Entry 8J7A (electron microscopy, 3.06 A resolution); this record covers chains B and D of the 16 polymer chains in the assembly.

[Chain B]
Protein: Photosystem I P700 chlorophyll a apoprotein A2
Source organism: Arabidopsis thaliana
Notes: EC 1.97.1.12
UniProt: P56767 (PSAB_ARATH); residue numbers follow UniProt; this construct covers 1-734
Sequence (734 residues; each row starts with the number of its first residue):
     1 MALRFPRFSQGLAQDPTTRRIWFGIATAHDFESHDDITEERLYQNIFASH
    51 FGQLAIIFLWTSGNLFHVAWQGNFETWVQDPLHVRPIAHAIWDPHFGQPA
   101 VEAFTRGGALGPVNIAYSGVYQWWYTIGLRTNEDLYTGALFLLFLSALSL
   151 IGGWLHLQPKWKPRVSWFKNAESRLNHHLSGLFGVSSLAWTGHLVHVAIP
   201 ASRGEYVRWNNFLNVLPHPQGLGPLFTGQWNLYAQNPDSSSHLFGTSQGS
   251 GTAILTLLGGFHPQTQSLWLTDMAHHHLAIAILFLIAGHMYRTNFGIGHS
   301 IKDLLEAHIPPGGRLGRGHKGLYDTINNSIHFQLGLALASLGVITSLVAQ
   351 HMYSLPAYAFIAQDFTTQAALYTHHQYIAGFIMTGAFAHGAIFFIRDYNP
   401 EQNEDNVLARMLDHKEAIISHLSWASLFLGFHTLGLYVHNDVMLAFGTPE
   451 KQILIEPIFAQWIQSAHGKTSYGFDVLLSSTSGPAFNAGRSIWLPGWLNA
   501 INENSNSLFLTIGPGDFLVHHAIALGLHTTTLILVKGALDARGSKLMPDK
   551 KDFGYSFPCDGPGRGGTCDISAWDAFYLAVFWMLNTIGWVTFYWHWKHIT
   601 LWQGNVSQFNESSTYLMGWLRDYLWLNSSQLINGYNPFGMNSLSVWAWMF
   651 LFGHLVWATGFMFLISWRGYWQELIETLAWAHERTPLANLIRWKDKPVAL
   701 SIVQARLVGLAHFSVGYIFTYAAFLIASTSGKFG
Unresolved in the structure: 1-2
UniProt features mapped onto this chain:
  - binding site ([4Fe-4S] cluster): Cys-559, Cys-568
  - binding site (chlorophyll a): His-654, Met-662, Tyr-670
  - binding site (phylloquinone): Trp-671
Ion coordination: chlorophyll a Mg near Asp-93 (its only coordinating residue here)
Small-molecule neighbours:
  - beta-carotene (BCR), molecule 1: Ile-21, Ile-25, Ile-691
  - beta-carotene (BCR), molecule 2: Leu-54, Ile-57, Phe-58, Trp-60, Gly-181, Leu-182, Val-185, Ser-186
  - beta-carotene (BCR), molecule 3: Leu-65, Trp-123, Trp-124, Ile-127, Leu-129, Gly-138, Phe-141, Leu-142, Leu-145, Trp-209, Phe-212
  - beta-carotene (BCR), molecule 4: Leu-188, Leu-222, Leu-225, Leu-285, Ile-286, His-289
  - beta-carotene (BCR), molecule 5: Phe-332, Gly-335, Leu-336, Ala-339, Val-343, Met-383, Ala-386, Phe-387, Gly-390, Phe-393, Phe-394, Ala-538
  - beta-carotene (BCR), molecule 6: Met-411, Val-535, Leu-539
  - beta-carotene (BCR), molecule 7: Phe-428, Leu-429, His-432, Thr-433, Leu-436, Ile-455, Phe-517, His-521
  - beta-carotene (BCR), molecule 8: Phe-431, Leu-434, Gly-435, Val-438
  - beta-carotene (BCR), molecule 9: Trp-648, Met-649, Phe-652, Leu-674, Ile-675, Leu-678, Phe-719
  - beta-carotene (BCR), molecule 10: Thr-685, Pro-686, Leu-687, Ala-688
  - chlorophyll a isomer (CL0): Leu-620, Leu-624, Trp-625, Trp-657
  - chlorophyll a (CLA), molecule 1: Phe-8, Gly-24, Ile-25, Ala-28, His-29, Phe-31, His-34, Ser-49, Gly-52, Gln-53, Ile-56
  - chlorophyll a (CLA), molecule 2: Thr-18, Ile-21, Trp-22, Ile-675, His-682, Ile-691, Arg-692, Trp-693, Lys-694, Asp-695, Pro-697, Val-698
  - chlorophyll a (CLA), molecule 3: Trp-22, Phe-652, Leu-655, Val-656, Thr-659, Met-662, Phe-663, Leu-700, Val-708, Ala-711, His-712
  - chlorophyll a (CLA), molecule 4: Ala-26, Thr-27, His-29, Asp-30, His-331, Leu-334, Leu-338, Phe-381, Ile-382, Thr-384, Gly-385, His-389, Ile-392, Arg-396, Tyr-555, Trp-573, Phe-576
  - chlorophyll a (CLA), molecule 5: His-29, Phe-31, Tyr-43, Ile-46, Ser-49, His-50, Gln-53, Leu-54, Ile-57, Phe-168, Arg-174, His-178, Ile-330, His-331, Gln-333, Leu-334, Ala-337, Leu-338, Leu-341
  - chlorophyll a (CLA), molecule 6: His-29, Gln-53, Ile-56, Ile-57, Trp-60, Leu-341, Ile-378, Phe-381, Ile-382
  - chlorophyll a (CLA), molecule 7: Phe-47, His-50, Phe-51, Leu-54, Trp-123, Trp-167, Phe-168, Asn-170, Ser-173, Arg-174, His-177, His-178, Gly-181, Leu-182, Phe-183, Ile-344, Tyr-358
  - chlorophyll a (CLA), molecule 8: Phe-47, Phe-51, Leu-148, Gly-152, Leu-155, His-156, Trp-161, Trp-167
  - chlorophyll a (CLA), molecule 9: Phe-51, Phe-58, Ile-127, Gly-128, Leu-129, Asp-134, Thr-137, Gly-138, Phe-141, Leu-145, Leu-148, Ser-149, Ser-186, Ala-189, Trp-190, Gly-192, His-193, His-196, Val-197, Val-207, Arg-208, Trp-209, Phe-212
  - chlorophyll a (CLA), molecule 10: Ile-57, Trp-60, Thr-61, Ser-118, Gly-119, Trp-123, Val-185, Ser-186, Ala-189, Leu-341, Ile-344, Thr-345, Val-348, Met-352, Tyr-358, Leu-371, His-374, His-375, Ile-378, Ile-382
  - chlorophyll a (CLA), molecule 11: Leu-59, Trp-60, Gly-63, Phe-66, His-67, Trp-70, Gln-71, His-89, Ala-90, Trp-92, Leu-143
  - chlorophyll a (CLA), molecule 12: Trp-60, Asn-64, Val-68, Ala-88, His-89, Asn-114, Ile-115, Ala-116, Tyr-117, Ser-118, Val-120, Val-645, Trp-646, Met-649, Phe-719
  - chlorophyll a (CLA), molecule 13: Trp-60, Asn-64, Tyr-117, Ser-118, Ala-370, Thr-373, His-374, Tyr-377, Ile-378, Met-649, Ile-718, Phe-719, Tyr-721, Ala-722, Leu-725, Ile-726
  - chlorophyll a (CLA), molecule 14: His-89, Ala-90, Ile-91, Trp-92, Asp-93, His-95, Phe-96, Phe-104, Asn-114, Ser-644, Val-645, Trp-648
  - chlorophyll a (CLA), molecule 15: Trp-123, Thr-126, Ile-127, Phe-183, Ser-186, Ser-187, Trp-190, Met-273, His-276, His-277, Ile-280, Ile-344, Leu-347, Val-348, Met-352, Ala-357, Tyr-358
  - chlorophyll a (CLA), molecule 16: Trp-167, Asn-170, Ser-173, His-177, Thr-293, Asn-294, Phe-295
  - chlorophyll a (CLA), molecule 17: Ala-171, Arg-174, Leu-175, His-178, Leu-179, Phe-183, Ile-301, Leu-305, Tyr-323, Ile-326, Asn-327, Leu-336, Ala-337, Ser-340, Leu-341, Ile-344
  - chlorophyll a (CLA), molecule 18: Leu-175, Leu-179, Phe-183, Phe-284, Ala-287, Met-290, Tyr-291, Ile-301, Leu-304
  - chlorophyll a (CLA), molecule 19: Asn-176, His-177, Ser-180, Gly-181, Val-185, Leu-285, His-289, Tyr-291, Thr-293, Phe-295, Ile-297
  - chlorophyll a (CLA), molecule 20: Leu-188, Ala-189, Thr-191, Gly-192, Val-195, His-196, Phe-212, Leu-213, Val-215, Leu-216, Pro-217, His-218, Gly-221, Leu-222, Tyr-233, Leu-255, Leu-278
  - chlorophyll a (CLA), molecule 21: Leu-225, Trp-230, Asn-231, Tyr-233, Ala-234, Leu-255, Thr-256, Leu-257, His-275, Leu-278, Ala-279, Ile-282, Ile-492
  - chlorophyll a (CLA), molecule 22: Thr-256, Leu-257, Gly-259, Gly-260, Leu-268, Asp-272, His-275, His-276, Ala-279, Ile-280, Leu-283, His-351, Leu-355, Trp-493, Trp-497
  - chlorophyll a (CLA), molecule 23: Ile-286, Ala-287, His-289, Met-290, Ile-297, Gly-298, His-299
  - chlorophyll a (CLA), molecule 24: Ile-286, Met-290, His-299, Asp-303, Leu-304, Ala-307, His-308
  - chlorophyll a (CLA), molecule 25: Leu-304, Leu-305, His-308, Leu-315, His-319, Leu-322, Ile-326, Phe-332, Val-407, Leu-408, Met-411
  - chlorophyll a (CLA), molecule 26: Ala-307, His-308, Ile-309, Pro-310, Pro-311, Arg-314, Leu-315
  - chlorophyll a (CLA), molecule 27: Arg-314, Leu-315, Val-407, Arg-410, Met-411, His-414, Ala-417, Ile-418, His-421
  - chlorophyll a (CLA), molecule 28: Ser-340, Val-343, Leu-347, Gln-350, His-351, Tyr-353, Ser-354, Leu-355, Leu-508, Phe-509
  - chlorophyll a (CLA), molecule 29: Val-343, Ser-346, Leu-347, Gln-350, Gln-376, Gly-380, Met-383, Phe-387, Leu-527, Thr-530, Thr-531, Leu-534, Met-583, Ile-587
  - chlorophyll a (CLA), molecule 30: Gln-350, Tyr-353, Tyr-372, Gln-376, Phe-459, Ala-460, Ile-463, Gln-464, Phe-509, Leu-510, Ile-512, His-520, Ile-523, Leu-527, Val-590, Tyr-593, Trp-594, His-598
  - chlorophyll a (CLA), molecule 31: Ala-417, His-421, Trp-424
  - chlorophyll a (CLA), molecule 32: Ile-418, Leu-422, Trp-424, Ala-524, Leu-527, His-528, Thr-531
  - chlorophyll a (CLA), molecule 33: Ser-420, Ser-423, Trp-424, Leu-427, Phe-431
  - chlorophyll a (CLA), molecule 34: Ser-423, Ser-426, Leu-427, Gly-430, Phe-431, Leu-434, Leu-525, Leu-532, Ile-533, Leu-578, Phe-581, Trp-582
  - chlorophyll a (CLA), molecule 35: Trp-424, Leu-427, Phe-428, Phe-431, His-432
  - chlorophyll a (CLA), molecule 36: Phe-428, Leu-429, Glu-456, Pro-457, Ile-458, Phe-459, Ala-460, Asp-516, Phe-517, His-520, His-521, Ala-524, His-528
  - chlorophyll a (CLA), molecule 37: His-432, Gly-435, Leu-436, Val-438, His-439, Val-442, Met-443, Lys-451, Ile-453
  - chlorophyll a (CLA), molecule 38: Thr-433, Leu-434, Tyr-437, Val-519, Ala-522, Leu-525, Asn-585, Trp-589, Phe-592, Leu-616, Trp-619, Leu-624, Ser-628, Ile-632, Phe-650, His-654, Trp-657, Tyr-717, Thr-720, Tyr-721, Phe-724
  - chlorophyll a (CLA), molecule 39: Leu-434, Val-438, Asp-441, Leu-525, Phe-581, Trp-582, Asn-585, Trp-589, Leu-616, Leu-620, Trp-657, Phe-713
  - chlorophyll a (CLA), molecule 40: Ile-458, Phe-459, Trp-462
  - chlorophyll a (CLA), molecule 41: Trp-462, Ile-463, Ala-466, His-467, Leu-477, Leu-478, Trp-493, Trp-497
  - chlorophyll a (CLA), molecule 42: Leu-477, Pro-484, Ala-488, Gly-489, Ile-492, Trp-493
  - chlorophyll a (CLA), molecule 43: Trp-648, Leu-651, Phe-652, His-654, Leu-655, Trp-657, Ala-658
  - chlorophyll a (CLA), molecule 44: Leu-655, Ala-658, Thr-659, Phe-661, Met-662, Ile-665, Ser-666, Tyr-670, Trp-671, Leu-674
  - chlorophyll a (CLA), molecule 45: Leu-678, Ala-681, His-682, Thr-685, Ala-688, Ile-691
  - chlorophyll a (CLA), molecule 46: Trp-680, Ala-681, Arg-684, Thr-685, Pro-686
  - chlorophyll a (CLA), molecule 47: Pro-686, Leu-687, Ile-691
  - phylloquinone (PQN): Trp-22, Met-662, Phe-663, Ser-666, Trp-667, Arg-668, Trp-671, Ala-699, Leu-700, Ser-701, Ala-705
  - 4Fe-4S cluster (SF4): Cys-559, Gly-561, Thr-567, Cys-568, Trp-667, Ile-702, Arg-706

[Chain D]
Protein: Photosystem I reaction center subunit II-2, chloroplastic
Source organism: Arabidopsis thaliana
UniProt: Q9SA56 (PSAD2_ARATH); residues 1-204 here = UniProt positions 1-204
Sequence (204 residues; numbered 1 to 204; the number before each row is that of its first residue):
     1 MATQAAGIFSPAITTTTSAVKKLHLFSSSHRPKSLSFTKTAIRAEKTESS
    51 SAAPAVKEAPVGFTPPQLDPNTPSPIFAGSTGGLLRKAQVEEFYVITWNS
   101 PKEQIFEMPTGGAAIMREGPNLLKLARKEQCLALGTRLRSKYKITYQFYR
   151 VFPNGEVQYLHPKDGVYPEKANPGREGVGLNMRSIGKNVSPIEVKFTGKQ
   201 SYDL
Unresolved in the structure: 1-61
UniProt features mapped onto this chain:
  - region: Arg-137 to Thr-145 (Ferredoxin and ferredoxin-oxidoreductase binding)
  - modified residue: Thr-47 (Phosphothreonine)

[Interface between chain B and chain D]
Contacting residue pairs (18):
  Glu-32(B) with Lys-195(D), salt bridge
  Ile-37(B) with Phe-196(D), hydrophobic
  Ile-395(B) with Pro-191(D)
  Arg-396(B) with Ile-192(D)
  Asp-397(B) with Lys-195(D), salt bridge
  Tyr-398(B) with Ile-192(D)
  Asn-399(B) with Ile-192(D); Glu-193(D), hydrogen bond
  Pro-400(B) with Ser-190(D)
  Arg-542(B) with Ser-190(D)
  Lys-551(B) with Pro-191(D)
  Asp-552(B) with Asn-188(D), hydrogen bond; Ser-201(D), hydrogen bond
  Trp-680(B) with Thr-81(D)
  Glu-683(B) with Leu-85(D); Arg-86(D)
  Arg-684(B) with Leu-85(D)
  Lys-696(B) with Glu-91(D), salt bridge
Also at the interface, not in a pair above, chain B (20 interface residues in all): Thr-38, Glu-39, Leu-42, Asp-549, Arg-692
Also at the interface, not in a pair above, chain D (16 interface residues in all): Leu-84, Lys-87, Ile-185, Val-189

[Overview]
The interface between chain B and chain D involves 20 residues on one side and 16 on the other; the contacts
include 3 hydrogen bonds and 3 salt bridges. Polar pairs include Glu-32(B)/Lys-195(D), Asp-397(B)/Lys-195(D)
and Lys-696(B)/Glu-91(D).
Chain B is Photosystem I P700 chlorophyll a apoprotein A2 and chain D is Photosystem I reaction center subunit
II-2, chloroplastic, both from Arabidopsis thaliana; the structure, Coordinates of Cryo-EM structure of the
Arabidopsis thaliana PSI in state 1 (PSI-ST1), was determined by electron microscopy together with 8J7B from
the same study.
